PDB entry 4L3T | X-ray diffraction, 2.03 A resolution | chain A

[Chain A]
Protein: Presequence protease, mitochondrial
Organism: Homo sapiens
Notes: EC 3.4.24.-
Reference sequence: Q5JRX3 (PREP_HUMAN); numbering as in UniProt (aligned over 33-1037)
Chain sequence (1014 residues; numbered 24 to 1037; the number before each row is that of its first residue):
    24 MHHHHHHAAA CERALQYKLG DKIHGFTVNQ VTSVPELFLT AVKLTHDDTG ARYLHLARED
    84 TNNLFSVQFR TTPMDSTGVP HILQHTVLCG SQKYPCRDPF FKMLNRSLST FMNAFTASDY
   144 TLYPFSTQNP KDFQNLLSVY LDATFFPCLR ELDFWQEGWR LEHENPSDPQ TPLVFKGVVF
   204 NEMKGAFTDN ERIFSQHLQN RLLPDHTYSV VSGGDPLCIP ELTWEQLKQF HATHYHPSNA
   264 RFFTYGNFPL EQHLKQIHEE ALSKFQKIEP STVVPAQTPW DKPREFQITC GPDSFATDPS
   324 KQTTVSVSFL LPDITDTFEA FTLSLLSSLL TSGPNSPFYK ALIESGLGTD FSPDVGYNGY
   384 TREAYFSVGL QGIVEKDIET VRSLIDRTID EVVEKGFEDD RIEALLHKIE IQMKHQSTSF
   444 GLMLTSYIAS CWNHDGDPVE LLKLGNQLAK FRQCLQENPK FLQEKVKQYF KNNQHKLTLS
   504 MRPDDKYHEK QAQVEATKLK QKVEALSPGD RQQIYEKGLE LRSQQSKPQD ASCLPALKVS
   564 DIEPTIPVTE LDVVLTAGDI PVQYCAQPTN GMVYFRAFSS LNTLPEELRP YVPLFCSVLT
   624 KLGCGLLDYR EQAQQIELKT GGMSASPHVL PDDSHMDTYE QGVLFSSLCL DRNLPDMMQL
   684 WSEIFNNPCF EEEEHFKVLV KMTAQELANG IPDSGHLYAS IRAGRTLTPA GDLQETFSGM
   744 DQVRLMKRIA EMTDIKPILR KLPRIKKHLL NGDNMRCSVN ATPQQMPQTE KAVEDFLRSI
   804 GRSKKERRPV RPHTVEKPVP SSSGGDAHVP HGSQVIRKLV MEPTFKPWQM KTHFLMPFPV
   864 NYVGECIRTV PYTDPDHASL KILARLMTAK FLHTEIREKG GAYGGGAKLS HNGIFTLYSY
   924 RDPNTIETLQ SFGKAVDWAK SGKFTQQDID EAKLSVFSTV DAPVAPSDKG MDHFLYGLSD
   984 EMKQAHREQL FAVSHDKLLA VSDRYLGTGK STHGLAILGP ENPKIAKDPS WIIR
Disordered / not traced: 24-31, 317-323, 807-810, 824-837
Modified / non-standard residues: Lys66, Lys116, Lys154, Lys251, Lys278, Lys287, Lys290, Lys363, Lys431, Lys466, Lys488, Lys513, Lys521, Lys540, Lys642, Lys700, Lys704, Lys750, Lys759, Lys764, Lys794, Lys854, Lys884, Lys902, Lys911, Lys937, Lys943, Lys946, Lys956, Lys972, Lys1000, Lys1013 (n-dimethyl-lysine; MLY); Cys171, Cys241, Cys313, Cys477, Cys556, Cys692 (s-(dimethylarsenic)cysteine; CAS); Lys207, Lys437, Lys525, Lys550, Lys769 (n-methyl-lysine; MLZ)
Sequence notes: expression tag (24-32); engineered mutation Gln107 (Glu in Q5JRX3)
Ion coordination: Zn2+: His104, His108, Glu205 (together with acetate ion)
Swiss-Prot annotation at these positions:
  - active site: Glu180
  - binding site (Zn(2+)): His104, His108, Glu205
  - modified residue: Lys759 (N6-acetyllysine), Lys770 (N6-acetyllysine), Lys849 (N6-succinyllysine), Lys884 (N6-acetyllysine), Lys946 (N6-succinyllysine)
  - natural variant: Arg183 (R183Q: In SCAR30), Val328 (I328V: this construct carries the variant), Val397 (A397V: this construct carries the variant), Thr931 (T931M: In SCAR30), Arg1037 (Q1037R: this construct carries the variant)
  - mutagenesis: Cys119 (C119S: No loss of metalloendopeptidase activity under oxidizing conditions), Trp182 to Lys199 (Loss of metalloendopeptidase activity towards an amyloid-beta peptide derivative), Arg183 (R183A/K/N: Decreased metalloendopeptidase activity towards an amyloid-beta peptide derivative; R183D/E: Loss of metalloendopeptidase activity towards an amyloid-beta peptide derivative), Glu185 (E185A: Loss of metalloendopeptidase activity towards an amyloid-beta peptide derivative; E185D/Q: No effect on metalloendopeptidase activity towards an amyloid-beta peptide derivative ...), Lys199 (K199A/D/E/Q: Decreased metalloendopeptidase activity towards an amyloid-beta peptide derivative; K199N/R: No effect on metalloendopeptidase activity towards an amyloid-beta peptide derivative), Leu557 (L557E: Decreased metalloendopeptidase activity without effect on protein stability), Pro558 (P558G: Decreased metalloendopeptidase activity without effect on protein stability)
Reported in the primary citation:
  - Zn2+ coordination: His104, Glu205
  - catalytic residues: Arg900, Tyr906
  - mutagenesis - E107Q: abolished catalytic activity
  - mutagenesis - L557E, P558G: decreased catalytic activity
  - mutagenesis - L557E: unchanged stability

[Overview]
The Zn2+ site is built by His104, His108 and Glu205. Curated annotation (UniProt) lists active-site residue
Glu180, 3 Zn2+-binding residues and 6 mutagenesis sites. The paper reports catalytic residues Arg900 and
Tyr906; L557E and P558G reduce catalytic activity.
Chain A is Presequence protease, mitochondrial (Homo sapiens); the structure, Crystal Structure of
Substrate-free Human Presequence Protease, was determined by X-ray diffraction together with 4NGE from the
same study.
